8P8W - chains 5 and C of the 58 polymer chains in the assembly; structure by electron microscopy, 8.70 A resolution (very low resolution: no residue pairs are listed; an interface is given only as per-side residue counts).

== Chain 5 ==
Molecule: 16S ribosomal RNA
Organism: Mycoplasmoides pneumoniae M129
Sequence (1520 nucleotides; row label = number of the first residue in the row):
     1 UUUUUCUGAG AGUUUGAUCC UGGCUCAGGA UUAACGCUGG CGGCAUGCCU AAUACAUGCA
    61 AGUCGAUCGA AAGUAGUAAU ACUUUAGAGG CGAACGGGUG AGUAACACGU AUCCAAUCUA
   121 CCUUAUAAUG GGGGAUAACU AGUUGAAAGA CUAGCUAAUA CCGCAUAAGA ACUUUGGUUC
   181 GCAUGAAUCA AAGUUGAAAG GACCUGCAAG GGUUCGUUAU UUGAUGAGGG UGCGCCAUAU
   241 CAGCUAGUUG GUGGGGUAAC GGCCUACCAA GGCAAUGACG UGUAGCUAUG CUGAGAAGUA
   301 GAAUAGCCAC AAUGGGACUG AGACACGGCC CAUACUCCUA CGGGAGGCAG CAGUAGGGAA
   361 UUUUUCACAA UGAGCGAAAG CUUGAUGGAG CAAUGCCGCG UGAACGAUGA AGGUCUUUAA
   421 GAUUGUAAAG UUCUUUUAUU UGGGAAGAAU GACUUUAGCA GGUAAUGGCU AGAGUUUGAC
   481 UGUACCAUUU UGAAUAAGUG ACGACUAACU AUGUGCCAGC AGUCGCGGUA AUACAUAGGU
   541 CGCAAGCGUU AUCCGGAUUU AUUGGGCGUA AAGCAAGCGC AGGCGGAUUG AAAAGUCUGG
   601 UGUUAAAGGC AGCUGCUUAA CAGUUGUAUG CAUUGGAAAC UAUUAAUCUA GAGUGUGGUA
   661 GGGAGUUUUG GAAUUUCAUG UGGAGCGGUG AAAUGCGUAG AUAUAUGAAG GAACACCAGU
   721 GGCGAAGGCG AAAACUUAGG CCAUUACUGA CGCUUAGGCU UGAAAGUGUG GGGAGCAAAU
   781 AGGAUUAGAU ACCCUAGUAG UCCACACCGU AAACGAUAGA UACUAGCUGU CGGGGCGAUC
   841 CCCUCGGUAG UGAAGUUAAC ACAUUAAGUA UCUCGCCUGG GUAGUACAUU CGCAAGAAUG
   901 AAACUCAAAC GGAAUUGACG GGGACCCGCA CAAGUGGUGG AGCAUGUUGC UUAAUUCGAC
   961 GGUACACGAA AAACCUUACC UAGACUUGAC AUCCUUGGCA AAAUUAUGGA AACAUAAUGG
  1021 AGGUUAACCG AGUGACAGGU GGUGCAUGGU UGUCGUCAGC UCGUGUCGUG AGAUGUUGGG
  1081 UUAAGUCCCG CAACGAGCGC AACCCUUAUC GUUAGUUACA UUGUCUAGCG AGACUGCUAA
  1141 UGCAAAUUGG AGGAAGGAAG GGAUGACGUC AAAUCAUCAU GCCCCUUAUG UCUAGGGCUG
  1201 CAAACGUGCU ACAAUGGCCA AUACAAACAG UCGCCAGCUU GUAAAAGUGA GCAAAUCUGU
  1261 AAAGUUGGUC UCAGUUCGGA UUGAGGGCUG CAAUUCGUCC UCAUGAAGUC GGAAUCACUA
  1321 GUAAUCGCGA AUCAGCUAUG UCGCGGUGAA UACGUUCUCG GGUCUUGUAC ACACXGXCCG
  1381 UCAAACUAUG AAAGCUGGUA AUAUUUAAAA ACGUGUUGCU AACCAUUAGG AAGCGCAUGU
  1441 CAAGGAUAGC ACCGGUGAUU GGAGUUAAGU CGUAACAAGG UACCCCUACG AGAACGUGGG
  1501 GGUGGAUCAC CUCCUUUCUA
Not modelled in the structure: 1-4, 1512-1520
Sequence notes: conflict A1003 (G119315 in 26117688)
Modified residues: 7MG (7N-methyl-8-hydroguanosine-5'-monophosphate) at position 525, 5MC (5-methylcytidine-5'-monophosphate) at position 1375, B8T (4-methyl, cytidine-5'-monophosphate) at position 1377, MA6 (6N-dimethyladenosine-5'-monophoshate) at position 1493, MA6 (6N-dimethyladenosine-5'-monophoshate) at position 1494
Metal / ion sites: Mg2+ site 1 near G22 (its only coordinating residue here); Mg2+ site 2: C49, G100; Mg2+ site 3 near A54 (its only coordinating residue here); Mg2+ site 4 near U85 (its only coordinating residue here); Mg2+ site 5: A94, G327; Mg2+ site 6 near C95 (its only coordinating residue here); Mg2+ site 7 near G98 (its only coordinating residue here); Mg2+ site 8: A101, G102, G285; Mg2+ site 9: A160, C161; Mg2+ site 10 near A165 (its only coordinating residue here); Mg2+ site 11 near G251 (its only coordinating residue here); Mg2+ site 12 near U252 (its only coordinating residue here); 43 more Mg2+ sites not listed
What the authors report for this chain:
  - conformationally variable residues: A1467 to A1468

== Chain C ==
Protein: 30S ribosomal protein S4
Organism: Mycoplasmoides pneumoniae M129
Reference sequence: P46775 (RS4_MYCPN); residues 1-205 here = UniProt positions 1-205
Amino-acid sequence (205 residues; numbered 1 to 205; the number before each row is that of its first residue):
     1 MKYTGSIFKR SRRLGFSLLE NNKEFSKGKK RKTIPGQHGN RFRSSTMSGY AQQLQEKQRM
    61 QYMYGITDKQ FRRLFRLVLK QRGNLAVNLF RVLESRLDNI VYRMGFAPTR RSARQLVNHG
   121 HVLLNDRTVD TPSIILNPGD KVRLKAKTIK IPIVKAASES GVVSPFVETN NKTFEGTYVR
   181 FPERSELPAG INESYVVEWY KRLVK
Not modelled in the structure: 1

== Interface between chain 5 and chain C ==
At this resolution (9 A) residue pairs are not listed: 52 residues of chain 5 and 63 of chain C lie at the interface.

== Overview ==
52 residues of chain 5 face 63 of chain C across their interface. The Mg2+ site 2 is built by C49(5) and
G100(5). The Mg2+ site 5 is built by A94(5) and G327(5). From the paper: conformational variability at
A1467(5).
Here chain 5 is 16S ribosomal RNA and chain C is 30S ribosomal protein S4, both from Mycoplasmoides pneumoniae
M129. Entry 8P8W (Mycoplasma pneumoniae di-ribosome in chloramphenicol-treated cells (following 70S)) was
determined by electron microscopy, deposited together with 8P6P, 8P7X, 8P7Y, 8P8B and 8P8V.
